7U8F - chains A and B of the 3 polymer chains in the assembly; structure by X-ray diffraction, 3.15 A resolution.

== Chain A ==
Molecule: Protein cereblon
Source organism: Homo sapiens
UniProtKB: Q96SW2 (CRBN_HUMAN); numbering as in UniProt (aligned over 40-442)
Chain sequence (405 residues; numbered 38 to 442; the number before each row is that of its first residue):
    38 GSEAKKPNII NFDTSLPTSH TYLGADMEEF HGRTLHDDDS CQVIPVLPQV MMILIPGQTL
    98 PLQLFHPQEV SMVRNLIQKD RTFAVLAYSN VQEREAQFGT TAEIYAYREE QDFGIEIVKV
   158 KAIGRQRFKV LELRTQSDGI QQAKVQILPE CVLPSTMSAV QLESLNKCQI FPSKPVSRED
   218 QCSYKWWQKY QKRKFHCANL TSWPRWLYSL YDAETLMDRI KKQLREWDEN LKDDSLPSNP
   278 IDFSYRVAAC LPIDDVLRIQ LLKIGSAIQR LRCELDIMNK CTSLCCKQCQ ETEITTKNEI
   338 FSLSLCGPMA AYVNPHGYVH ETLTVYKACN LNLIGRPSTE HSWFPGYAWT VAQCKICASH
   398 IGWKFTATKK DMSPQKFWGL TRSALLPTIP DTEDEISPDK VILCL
Not modelled in the structure: 38-68
Differences from the reference sequence: expression tag (38-39)
Metal / ion sites: Zn2+: Cys323, Cys326, Cys391, Cys394
Residues lining bound ligands: IKZF2 (LWK; (3S)-3-[5-(1-benzylpiperidin-4-yl)-1-oxo-1,3-dihydro-2H-isoindol-2-yl]piperidine-2,6-dione): Val350, Asn351, Pro352, His353, Glu377, His378, Ser379, Trp380, Trp386, Trp400, Phe402
UniProt features mapped onto this chain:
  - binding site (Zn(2+)): Cys323, Cys326, Cys391, Cys394
  - binding site ((S)-thalidomide): His378, Trp380, Trp386
  - natural variant: Cys391 (C391R: In MRT2)
  - mutagenesis: Tyr384 (Y384A: Abolishes thalidomide-binding without affecting DCX protein ligase complex activity; when associated with A-386), Trp386 (W386A: Abolishes thalidomide-binding without affecting DCX protein ligase complex activity; when associated with A-384 ...), Arg419 to Leu442 (Fails to rescue increased BK channel activity and decreased probability of neurotransmission in a mouse hippocampal neuron model)

== Chain B ==
Molecule: DNA damage-binding protein 1
Source organism: Homo sapiens
UniProtKB: Q16531 (DDB1_HUMAN); residue numbers follow UniProt; this construct covers 1-394, 706-1140
Chain sequence (836 residues; numbered 1 to 1140; 304 numbers in that range are skipped by the numbering (no residue carries them; nothing is unmodelled there); the number before each row is that of its first residue):
     1 MSYNYVVTAQ KPTAVNGCVT GHFTSAEDLN LLIAKNTRLE IYVVTAEGLR PVKEVGMYGK
    61 IAVMELFRPK GESKDLLFIL TAKYNACILE YKQSGESIDI ITRAHGNVQD RIGRPSETGI
   121 IGIIDPECRM IGLRLYDGLF KVIPLDRDNK ELKAFNIRLE ELHVIDVKFL YGCQAPTICF
   181 VYQDPQGRHV KTYEVSLREK EFNKGPWKQE NVEAEASMVI AVPEPFGGAI IIGQESITYH
   241 NGDKYLAIAP PIIKQSTIVC HNRVDPNGSR YLLGDMEGRL FMLLLEKEEQ MDGTVTLKDL
   301 RVELLGETSI AECLTYLDNG VVFVGSRLGD SQLVKLNVDS NEQGSYVVAM ETFTNLGPIV
   361 DMCVVDLERQ GQGQLVTCSG AFKEGSLRII RNGI
   699 GGNGNSGEIQ KLHIRTVPLY ESPRKICYQE VSQCFGVLSS RIEVQDTSGG TTALRPSAST
   759 QALSSSVSSS KLFSSSTAPH ETSFGEEVEV HNLLIIDQHT FEVLHAHQFL QNEYALSLVS
   819 CKLGKDPNTY FIVGTAMVYP EEAEPKQGRI VVFQYSDGKL QTVAEKEVKG AVYSMVEFNG
   879 KLLASINSTV RLYEWTTEKE LRTECNHYNN IMALYLKTKG DFILVGDLMR SVLLLAYKPM
   939 EGNFEEIARD FNPNWMSAVE ILDDDNFLGA ENAFNLFVCQ KDSAATTDEE RQHLQEVGLF
   999 HLGEFVNVFC HGSLVMQNLG ETSTPTQGSV LFGTVNGMIG LVTSLSESWY NLLLDMQNRL
  1059 NKVIKSVGKI EHSFWRSFHT ERKTEPATGF IDGDLIESFL DISRPKMQEV VANLQYDDGS
  1119 GMKREATADD LIKVVEELTR IH
Not modelled in the structure: 699-708
Differences from the reference sequence: linker (700-705)
UniProt features mapped onto this chain:
  - modified residue: Ser2 (N-acetylserine), Lys1067 (N6-acetyllysine), Thr1125 (Phosphothreonine)
  - natural variant: Asp184 to Gln186 (deletion: In WHIKERS), Arg188 (R188Q: In WHIKERS; R188W: In WHIKERS), Glu213 (E213K: In WHIKERS)
  - mutagenesis: Tyr316 to Asn319 (Impairs interaction with DDA1), Glu840 to Glu842 (Impairs interaction with AMBRA1, DTL, DET1, DCAF1, DCAF5, DCAF11 and DCAF8), Met910 to Tyr913 (Impairs interaction with AMBRA1, DTL and DCAF5), Trp953 (W953A: Impairs interaction with AMBRA1, ERCC8, DCAF5 and DCAF11)
  - cross-link: Lys1121 (Glycyl lysine isopeptide (Lys-Gly) (interchain with G-Cter in SUMO2))

== Interface between chain A and chain B ==
Contacting residue pairs (89; chain A residue first):
  Cys188(A) - Pro951(B)  hydrogen bond (side chain-backbone)
  Val189(A) - Arg1080(B)
  Leu190(A) - Met927(B)  hydrophobic
  Leu190(A) - Pro951(B)
  Leu190(A) - Asn952(B)
  Leu190(A) - Trp953(B)
  Leu190(A) - Arg1080(B)
  Pro191(A) - Trp953(B)  hydrogen bond (backbone-side chain)
  Pro191(A) - Asn970(B)
  Pro191(A) - Glu1079(B)
  Thr193(A) - Trp953(B)
  Ala196(A) - Asn970(B)
  Ala196(A) - Phe972(B)
  Ala196(A) - Phe1003(B)
  Val197(A) - Phe1003(B)  hydrophobic
  Gln198(A) - Lys60(B)
  Leu199(A) - Glu117(B)
  Leu199(A) - Gly119(B)
  Glu200(A) - Asn16(B)
  Glu200(A) - Glu312(B)
  Glu200(A) - Arg327(B)  salt bridge
  Ser201(A) - Val259(B)
  Ser201(A) - Glu312(B)  hydrogen bond
  Leu202(A) - Met276(B)  hydrophobic
  Asn203(A) - Glu117(B)
  Asn203(A) - Thr118(B)  hydrogen bond (side chain-backbone)
  Lys204(A) - Thr118(B)
  Lys204(A) - Ile165(B)
  Lys204(A) - Ser217(B)
  Cys205(A) - Met276(B)  hydrophobic
  Ile207(A) - Thr118(B)
  Ile207(A) - Ile165(B)  hydrophobic
  Ile207(A) - Gln183(B)
  Ile207(A) - Arg188(B)  hydrogen bond (backbone-side chain)
  Phe208(A) - Gln183(B)  hydrogen bond (backbone-side chain)
  Phe208(A) - Arg188(B)
  Pro209(A) - Gln183(B)
  Pro209(A) - Ala214(B)
  Ser210(A) - Gln183(B)  hydrogen bond (backbone-side chain)
  Ser210(A) - Asp184(B)
  Ser210(A) - Pro185(B)
  Ser210(A) - Gly187(B)
  Tyr221(A) - His778(B)
  Arg230(A) - Glu215(B)  salt bridge
  Asn236(A) - Phe382(B)
  Asn236(A) - Arg722(B)
  Leu237(A) - Leu328(B)  hydrophobic
  Leu237(A) - Val360(B)
  Leu237(A) - Asn1005(B)  hydrogen bond (backbone-side chain)
  Leu237(A) - Val1033(B)
  Thr238(A) - Val360(B)
  Thr238(A) - Arg722(B)  hydrogen bond (backbone-side chain)
  Thr238(A) - Asn1005(B)
  Ser239(A) - Arg722(B)  hydrogen bond (backbone-side chain)
  Ser239(A) - Lys723(B)
  Ser239(A) - Asn1005(B)
  Trp240(A) - Arg722(B)
  Trp240(A) - Leu912(B)
  Trp240(A) - Tyr913(B)  hydrogen bond
  Pro241(A) - Tyr812(B)
  Arg242(A) - Glu787(B)  salt bridge
  Trp243(A) - Tyr812(B)
  Trp243(A) - Leu814(B)  hydrophobic
  Trp243(A) - Val836(B)
  Trp243(A) - Pro843(B)  hydrophobic
  Trp243(A) - Tyr871(B)  hydrophobic
  Leu244(A) - Tyr871(B)  hydrophobic
  Leu244(A) - Met910(B)  hydrophobic
  Leu244(A) - Leu912(B)  hydrophobic
  Leu244(A) - Leu926(B)  hydrophobic
  Tyr245(A) - Leu926(B)  hydrophobic
  Leu247(A) - Ala841(B)
  Tyr248(A) - Met910(B)  hydrophobic
  Tyr248(A) - Asp925(B)
  Tyr248(A) - Leu926(B)
  Tyr248(A) - Met927(B)  hydrophobic
  Ser303(A) - Met927(B)
  Ser303(A) - Pro951(B)
  Ile305(A) - Met927(B)  hydrophobic
  Gln306(A) - Met927(B)
  Gln306(A) - Ser929(B)
  Gln306(A) - Pro951(B)
  Arg309(A) - Met910(B)
  Ile439(A) - Tyr906(B)  hydrophobic
  Leu440(A) - Asn908(B)  hydrogen bond (backbone-side chain)
  Cys441(A) - Ser886(B)  hydrogen bond
  Cys441(A) - Asn908(B)
  Leu442(A) - Asn908(B)  hydrogen bond (backbone-backbone)
  Leu442(A) - Asp925(B)
Other interface residues (no listed pair), chain A (47 interface residues in all): Ser192, Lys222, Gln225, Lys229, His233, Arg256
Other interface residues (no listed pair), chain B (64 interface residues in all): Ile61, Ala82, Thr257, Pro358, Glu784, Glu785, Pro838, Glu842, Ala869, Asn907, Ile909, Phe949, Ser955

== Overview ==
47 residues of chain A and 64 residues of chain B are in contact, with 14 hydrogen bonds and 3 salt bridges.
Among the polar pairs are Glu200(A)-Arg327(B), Arg230(A)-Glu215(B) and Arg242(A)-Glu787(B). Ligands of chain
A: IKZF2.
Chain A is Protein cereblon and chain B is DNA damage-binding protein 1, both from Homo sapiens; the
structure, Ternary complex structure of Cereblon-DDB1 bound to IKZF2(ZF2) and the molecular glue DKY709, was
determined by X-ray diffraction together with 8DEY from the same study.
